PDB entry 5X24 | X-ray diffraction, 2.48 A resolution | chain A

== Chain A ==
Name: Cytochrome P450 2C9
Source organism: Homo sapiens
Notes: EC 1.14.13.-, 1.14.13.80, 1.14.13.48, 1.14.13.49, 1.14.99.38
UniProt: P11712 (CP2C9_HUMAN); residues 24-490 here = UniProt positions 24-490
Amino-acid sequence (476 residues; each row starts with the number of its first residue):
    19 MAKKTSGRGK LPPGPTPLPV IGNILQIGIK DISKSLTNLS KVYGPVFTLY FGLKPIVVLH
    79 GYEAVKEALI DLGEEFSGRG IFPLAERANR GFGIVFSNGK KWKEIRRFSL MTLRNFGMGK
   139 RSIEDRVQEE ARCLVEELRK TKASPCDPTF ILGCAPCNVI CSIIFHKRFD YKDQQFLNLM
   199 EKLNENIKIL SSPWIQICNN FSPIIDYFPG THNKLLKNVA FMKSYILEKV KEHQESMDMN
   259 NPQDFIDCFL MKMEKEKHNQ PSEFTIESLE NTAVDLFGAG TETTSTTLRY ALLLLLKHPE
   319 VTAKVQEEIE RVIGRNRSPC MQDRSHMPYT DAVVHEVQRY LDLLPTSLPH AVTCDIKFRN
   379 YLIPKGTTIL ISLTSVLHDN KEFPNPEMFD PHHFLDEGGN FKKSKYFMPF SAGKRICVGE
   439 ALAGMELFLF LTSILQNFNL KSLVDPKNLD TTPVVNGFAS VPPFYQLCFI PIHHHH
Unresolved in the structure: 19-27, 491-494
Sequence notes: engineered mutation Leu-359 (Ile in P11712), Ile-490 (Val in P11712); expression tag (491-494)
Metal / ion sites: heme Fe near Cys-435 (its only coordinating residue here)
Small-molecule neighbours:
  - heme (HEM): Arg-97, Ile-112, Val-113, Trp-120, Arg-124, Ile-178, Leu-294, Ala-297, Gly-298, Thr-301, Thr-302, Thr-305, Gln-356, Leu-362, Ser-365, Leu-366, His-368, Leu-391, Pro-427, Phe-428, Ser-429, Arg-433, Cys-435, Val-436, Gly-437, Leu-440, Ala-441
  - Losartan (LSN; [2-butyl-5-chloranyl-3-[[4-[2-(2H-1,2,3,4-tetrazol-5-yl)phenyl]phenyl]methyl]imidazol-4-yl]methanol), molecule 1: Ala-106, Arg-108, Val-113, Phe-114, Lys-200, Leu-201, Asn-204, Leu-208, Gln-214, Leu-233, Asn-236, Val-237, Met-240, Val-292, Asp-293, Gly-296, Ala-297, Glu-300, Thr-301, Leu-366, Phe-476
  - Losartan (LSN), molecule 2: Tyr-225, Phe-226, Pro-227, Gly-228, Thr-229, Asn-231, Lys-232, Lys-235
Reported in the primary citation:
  - binding site for Losartan: Arg-108, Val-113, Phe-114, Asn-204, Phe-226, Pro-227, Gly-228, Thr-229, Lys-232, Val-237, Val-292
  - conformationally variable residues (side-chain flip): Arg-307 to Leu-311, Phe-476
  - disease-associated variants - Q214L, I359L, A477T: decreased catalytic activity on losartan (citing earlier work)

== Overview ==
Ligands of chain A: heme and Losartan. The paper reports a binding site for Losartan at Arg-108, Val-113 and
Phe-114 among others; Q214L, I359L and A477T reduce catalytic activity on losartan.
Chain A is Cytochrome P450 2C9 (Homo sapiens); the structure, Crystal structure of CYP2C9 genetic variant
I359L (*3) in complex with multiple losartan molecules, was determined by X-ray diffraction, deposited
together with 5X23 and 5XXI.
